PDB entry 1IB4 | X-ray diffraction, 2.00 A resolution | chain A

== Chain A ==
Name: Polygalacturonase
Source organism: Aspergillus aculeatus
Notes: EC 3.2.1.15
Amino-acid sequence (339 residues; row label = number of the first residue in the row):
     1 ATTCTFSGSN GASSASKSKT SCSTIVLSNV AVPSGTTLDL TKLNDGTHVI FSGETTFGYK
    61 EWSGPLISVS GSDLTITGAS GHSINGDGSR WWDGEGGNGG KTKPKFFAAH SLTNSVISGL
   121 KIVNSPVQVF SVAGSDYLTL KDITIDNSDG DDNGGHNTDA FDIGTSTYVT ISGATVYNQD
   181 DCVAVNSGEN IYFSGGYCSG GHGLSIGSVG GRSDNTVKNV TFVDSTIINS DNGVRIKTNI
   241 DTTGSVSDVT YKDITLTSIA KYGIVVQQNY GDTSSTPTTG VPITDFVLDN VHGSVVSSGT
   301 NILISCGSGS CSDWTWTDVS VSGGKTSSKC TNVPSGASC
Cystine bridges: C4-C22, C182-C198, C306-C311, C330-C339
Covalent attachments: alpha-D-mannopyranose (MAN) linked to T5, S7, S9, S13, S14, S16, S18, S23, T24, S34; N-acetylglucosamine (NAG) linked to N219
Ion coordination: Cd2+ site 1: E95 (shared with 2 residues of chain B); Cd2+ site 2: H202, D231 (shared with 1 residue of chain B)

== In short ==
Covalently linked alpha-D-mannopyranose: at T5, S7, S9, S13, S14 and S16 and 4 more. Covalently linked
N-acetylglucosamine: at N219. The Cd2+ site 2 is built by H202 and D231.
Chain A is Polygalacturonase (Aspergillus aculeatus); the structure, Crystal Structure of Polygalacturonase
from Aspergillus Aculeatus at Ph4.5, was determined by X-ray diffraction (same publication as 1IA5).
